Entry 6Z1U (electron microscopy, 3.47 A resolution); this record covers chains H and I of the 21 polymer chains in the assembly.

Chain H:
Name: ATP synthase subunit delta, mitochondrial
From: Bos taurus
UniProt: P05630 (ATPD_BOVIN); residues 1-146 here correspond to UniProt positions 23-168 (UniProt number = residue number + 22)
Amino-acid sequence (146 residues; numbered 1 to 146; the number before each row is that of its first residue):
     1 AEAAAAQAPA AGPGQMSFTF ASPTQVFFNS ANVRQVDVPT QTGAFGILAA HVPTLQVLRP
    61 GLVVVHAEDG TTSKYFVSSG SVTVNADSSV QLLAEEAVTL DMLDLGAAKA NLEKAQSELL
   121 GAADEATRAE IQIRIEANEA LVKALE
Disordered / not traced: 1-15

Chain I:
Name: ATP synthase subunit epsilon, mitochondrial
From: Bos taurus
UniProt: P05632 (ATP5E_BOVIN); residues 1-50 here correspond to UniProt positions 2-51 (UniProt number = residue number + 1)
Amino-acid sequence (50 residues; row label = number of the first residue in the row):
     1 VAYWRQAGLS YIRYSQICAK AVRDALKTEF KANAMKTSGS TIKIVKVKKE
Disordered / not traced: 48-50

How chain H and chain I interact:
Pairs across the interface (44):
  Thr24(H) - Thr37(I)
  Gln41(H) - Trp4(I)
  Gln41(H) - Tyr14(I)
  Leu58(H) - Tyr11(I)
  Leu58(H) - Tyr14(I)
  Arg59(H) - Tyr14(I)
  Pro60(H) - Tyr14(I)
  Pro60(H) - Cys18(I)  hydrophobic
  Phe76(H) - Val22(I)  hydrophobic
  Ser78(H) - Cys18(I)  hydrogen bond (side chain-backbone)
  Ser78(H) - Ala19(I)  hydrogen bond (side chain-backbone)
  Ser78(H) - Val22(I)
  Ser79(H) - Ser15(I)  hydrogen bond
  Ser79(H) - Cys18(I)
  Gly80(H) - Tyr11(I)  hydrogen bond (backbone-side chain)
  Glu95(H) - Ser15(I)  hydrogen bond
  Glu95(H) - Gln16(I)
  Glu95(H) - Ala19(I)
  Glu96(H) - Arg23(I)  salt bridge
  Val98(H) - Val22(I)  hydrophobic
  Asp101(H) - Lys27(I)  hydrogen bond (backbone-side chain)
  Met102(H) - Ala25(I)
  Met102(H) - Leu26(I)
  Met102(H) - Lys27(I)  hydrogen bond (backbone-backbone)
  Leu103(H) - Val22(I)
  Leu103(H) - Ala25(I)
  Leu103(H) - Lys27(I)
  Asp104(H) - Ala25(I)  hydrogen bond (backbone-backbone)
  Glu125(H) - Ala7(I)
  Ala126(H) - Ala7(I)
  Ala126(H) - Leu9(I)
  Ala129(H) - Trp4(I)  hydrophobic
  Ala129(H) - Ala7(I)  hydrophobic
  Glu130(H) - Arg13(I)  salt bridge
  Glu130(H) - Ile17(I)
  Gln132(H) - Tyr3(I)
  Ile133(H) - Trp4(I)
  Ile133(H) - Tyr14(I)  hydrophobic
  Ile133(H) - Ile17(I)  hydrophobic
  Ile133(H) - Cys18(I)  hydrophobic
  Glu136(H) - Tyr3(I)  hydrogen bond
  Ala137(H) - Cys18(I)  hydrophobic
  Asn138(H) - Ala21(I)
  Leu141(H) - Ala25(I)  hydrophobic
Also at the interface, not in a pair above, chain H (29 interface residues in all): Val57, Asn111, Arg134
Also at the interface, not in a pair above, chain I (23 interface residues in all): Ala2, Gln6, Asp24, Phe30

Overview:
Chain H and chain I form an interface of 29 and 23 residues respectively; the contacts include 9 hydrogen
bonds and 2 salt bridges. Polar pairs include Glu96(H)-Arg23(I), Glu130(H)-Arg13(I) and Ser78(H)-Cys18(I).
Chain H is ATP synthase subunit delta, mitochondrial and chain I is ATP synthase subunit epsilon,
mitochondrial, both from Bos taurus; the structure, bovine ATP synthase F1c8-peripheral stalk domain, state 3,
was determined by electron microscopy together with 6Z1R, 6ZG7, 6ZG8 and 6ZIK from the same study.
